8VMN - chains K and D of the 10 polymer chains in the assembly; structure by electron microscopy, 3.50 A resolution.

[Chain K]
Protein: Histone H2A
Organism: Xenopus laevis
UniProtKB: Q6AZJ8 (Q6AZJ8_XENLA); residues 12-118 here correspond to UniProt positions 13-119 (UniProt number = residue number + 1)
Chain sequence (108 residues; each row starts with the number of its first residue):
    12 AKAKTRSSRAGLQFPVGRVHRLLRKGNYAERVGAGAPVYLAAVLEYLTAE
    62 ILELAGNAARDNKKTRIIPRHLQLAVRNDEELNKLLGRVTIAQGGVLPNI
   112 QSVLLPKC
Differences from the reference sequence: expression tag (119)

[Chain D]
Molecule: 157-nt DNA strand
Sequence (157 nucleotides; row label = number of the first residue in the row):
   158 GCTGCCGGCGGCTGGAGAATCCCGGTGCCGAGGCCGCTCAATTGGTCGTA
   208 GACAGCTCTAGCACCGCTTAAACGCACGTACGCGCTGTCCCCCGCGTTTA
   258 AACCGCCAAGGGGATTACTCCCTAGTCTCCAGGCACGTCTCAGATATATA
   308 CATCCTG

[Interface between chain K and chain D]
Residue-residue contacts (9; chain K residue first):
  Arg-29(K) / DG290(D)  salt bridge to the phosphate
  Arg-42(K) / DT280(D)  phosphate contact
  Val-43(K) / DC279(D)  sugar contact
  Val-43(K) / DT280(D)  hydrogen bond to the phosphate
  Gly-44(K) / DC279(D)  phosphate contact
  Ala-45(K) / DC279(D)  phosphate contact
  Lys-75(K) / DG300(D)  salt bridge to the phosphate
  Thr-76(K) / DA299(D)  phosphate contact
  Arg-77(K) / DA299(D)  phosphate contact
Other interface residues (no listed pair), chain D (6 interface residues in all): DG289

[Summary]
Chain K and chain D form an interface of 8 and 6 residues respectively, with 1 hydrogen bond and 2 salt
bridges. Polar contacts include Val-43(K)/DT280(D), Arg-29(K)/DG290(D) and Lys-75(K)/DG300(D).
Chain K is Histone H2A (Xenopus laevis) and chain D is a 157-nt DNA strand; the structure, H3K4me3 nucleosome
bound to PRC2_AJ1-450, was determined by electron microscopy, deposited together with 8VMI, 8VMJ, 8VML, 8VNV,
8VNZ, 8VO0 and 8VOB.
